PDB entry 7B2C | X-ray diffraction, 1.80 A resolution | chains A and F of the 6 polymer chains in the assembly

[Chain A]
Name: Ethyl-Coenzyme M reductase alpha subunit
From: Candidatus Ethanoperedens thermophilum
Notes: EC 2.8.4.1; engineered mutation(s): wild-type
Sequence (595 residues; row label = number of the first residue in the row):
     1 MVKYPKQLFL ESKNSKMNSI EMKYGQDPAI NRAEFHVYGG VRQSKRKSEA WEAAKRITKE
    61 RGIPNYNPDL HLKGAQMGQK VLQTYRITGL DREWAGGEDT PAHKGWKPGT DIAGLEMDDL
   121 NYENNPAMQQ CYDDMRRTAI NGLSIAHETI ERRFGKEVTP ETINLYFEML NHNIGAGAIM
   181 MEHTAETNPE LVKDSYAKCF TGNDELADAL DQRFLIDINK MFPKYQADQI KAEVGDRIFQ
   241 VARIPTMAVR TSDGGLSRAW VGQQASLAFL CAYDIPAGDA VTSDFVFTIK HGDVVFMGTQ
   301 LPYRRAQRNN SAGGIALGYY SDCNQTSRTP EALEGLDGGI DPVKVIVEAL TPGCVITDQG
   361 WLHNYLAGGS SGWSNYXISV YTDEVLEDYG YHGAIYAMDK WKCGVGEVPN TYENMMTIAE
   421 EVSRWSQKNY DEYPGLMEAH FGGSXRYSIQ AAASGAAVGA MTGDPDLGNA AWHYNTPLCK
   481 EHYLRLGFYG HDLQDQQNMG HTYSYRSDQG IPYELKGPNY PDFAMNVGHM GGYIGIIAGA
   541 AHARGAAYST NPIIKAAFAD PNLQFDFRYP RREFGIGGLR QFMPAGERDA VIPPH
Unresolved in the structure: 1-4
Modified residues: His291 (N1-methylated histidine; MHS); Arg305 (5-methyl-arginine; AGM); Cys354 (S-methylcysteine; SMC); I2M (3-methyl-L-alloisoleucine) at position 377, MGN (2-methyl-glutamine) at position 445; Gly490 (thioglycin; GL3); His491 (4-methyl-histidine; HIC)
Ion coordination: K+ site 1 near Gly74 (its only coordinating residue here); K+ site 2: Gln212, Leu215; Mg2+: Asp589 (shared with 1 residue of chain D)
Residues lining bound ligands:
  - 1-thioethanesulfonic acid (COM): Tyr376, Phe488, Tyr489
  - Coenzyme B (TP7), molecule 1: Arg258, Lys290, His291
  - Coenzyme B (TP7), molecule 2: Arg304, Leu362, Leu366, Ala367, Trp373, Phe488, Ala524, Met525, Asn526, Val527
  - Dimethylated-F430 cofactor (USN), molecule 1: Ala178, Ile179, Met180, Met181, Glu182, His183, Thr184, Ala185, Gln263, Gln264, Leu267, Leu270, Ala277
  - Dimethylated-F430 cofactor (USN), molecule 2: Gly368, Gly369, Ser371, Trp373, Ser374, Asn375, Tyr376, Phe441, Gly442, MGN_445, Gly487, Phe488
  - xenon (XE), molecule 1: Leu350, Cys354, Val380, Leu386, Ala452, Trp472, Gly532
  - xenon (XE), molecule 2: Trp373, Tyr376, Val527
  - xenon (XE), molecule 3: Pro477, Gln496, Met499

[Chain F]
Name: Ethyl-Coenzyme M reductase gamma subunit
From: Candidatus Ethanoperedens thermophilum
Notes: EC 2.8.4.1; engineered mutation(s): wild-type
Sequence (266 residues; numbered 1 to 266; the number before each row is that of its first residue):
     1 MVYQRQFLPA DDRVTKNRKK VVDPSVKLEK IRTLSDKDFL TLIGHRHLGE AYRSVNPPLA
    61 EIGEPEDPIR ELVPPTEGAK AGDRVCTIIM TDSVYNPPIA HYTRAWMYHN RFRGIDNGVY
   121 SGRVTLEMRE RDLEEACRTL FETEICDASR DQVRQYTCTG HSCRLDPDGM MFDPIERCIM
   181 SGGNVVYQKD SFGNPVDTPI NMGKPLSEEE LIERTVVYRT DRGEPMTREG DPGAPDEEVR
   241 EALQWSRRIQ WLRMLGNMVP DKIKGM
Unresolved in the structure: 1
Ion coordination: Na+: Ser35 (shared with 1 residue of chain C); K+: Glu237, Val239
Residues lining bound ligands:
  - Dimethylated-F430 cofactor (USN): Tyr120, Ser121, Gly122, Arg123, Tyr156, Thr157, Cys158, Thr159, Gly160, His161, Ser162
  - UWT ((2R)-2-[(2S)-2-[(2S)-2-oxidanylpropoxy]propoxy]propan-1-ol): Arg248, Trp251, Leu252, Met266
  - xenon (XE), molecule 1: Asp12, Arg13, Val14, Tyr218, Glu224, Arg240
  - xenon (XE), molecule 2: Leu42, Met90, Phe141, Cys146, Asp151, Val153, Tyr187, Met202
  - xenon (XE), molecule 3: Trp245, Ile249, Arg253

[Interface between chain A and chain F]
Pairs across the interface (24):
  Arg152(A) with Val55(F), hydrogen bond (side chain-backbone)
  Arg153(A) with Arg84(F)
  Phe154(A) with Arg84(F), hydrogen bond (backbone-side chain)
  Gly155(A) with Arg53(F), hydrogen bond (backbone-side chain)
  Met180(A) with Tyr156(F), hydrophobic; Thr157(F), hydrogen bond (backbone-side chain)
  Glu182(A) with Thr159(F); Pro174(F)
  Asp274(A) with Tyr156(F); Phe192(F)
  Ile275(A) with Tyr156(F)
  Pro276(A) with Ile89(F), hydrophobic; Gln155(F); Phe192(F), hydrophobic
  Ala277(A) with Ile89(F); Arg123(F), hydrogen bond (backbone-side chain); Thr125(F); Gln155(F), hydrogen bond (backbone-backbone)
  Gly278(A) with Tyr120(F); Arg123(F); Glu127(F)
  Asp279(A) with Thr87(F), hydrogen bond; Glu127(F)
  Ala280(A) with Glu127(F), hydrogen bond (backbone-side chain)
Also at the interface, not in a pair above, chain F (19 interface residues in all): His45, Ser54, Phe172, Asn194

[Summary]
Chain A and chain F form an interface of 13 and 19 residues respectively; the contacts include 8 hydrogen
bonds. Polar pairs include Arg152(A)-Val55(F), Phe154(A)-Arg84(F) and Gly155(A)-Arg53(F). One
Dimethylated-F430 cofactor molecule is bound between chain A and chain F.
Chain A is Ethyl-Coenzyme M reductase alpha subunit and chain F is Ethyl-Coenzyme M reductase gamma subunit,
both from Candidatus Ethanoperedens thermophilum; the structure, Crystal structure of the ethyl-coenzyme M
reductase from Candidatus Ethanoperedens thermophilum gassed with xenon, was determined by X-ray diffraction
together with 7B2H from the same study.
